7M0Q - chains A and B; structure by X-ray diffraction, 2.40 A resolution.

== Chain A (and B) ==
Name: Network hallucinated protein 0738_mod
From: synthetic construct
Notes: chain B of this document is another copy of the same molecule, construct and numbering; everything in this record applies to it too
Sequence (121 residues; numbered -16 to 104; the number before each row is that of its first residue; numbers below 1 keep their minus sign (Met-16 is residue -16)):
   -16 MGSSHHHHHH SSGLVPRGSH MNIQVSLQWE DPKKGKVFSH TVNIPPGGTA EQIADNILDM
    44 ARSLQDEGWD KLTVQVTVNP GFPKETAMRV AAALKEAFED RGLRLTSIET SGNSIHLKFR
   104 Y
Unresolved in the structure: -16 to 1, 13-19 (chain B: -16 to 3, 15-18)

== How chain A and chain B interact ==
Contacting residue pairs (13):
  Thr89(A) - Glu92(B)
  Thr89(A) - Thr93(B)  hydrogen bond (backbone-backbone)
  Ser90(A) - Ile91(B)
  Ser90(A) - Glu92(B)
  Ile91(A) - Ser90(B)
  Ile91(A) - Ile91(B)  hydrogen bond (backbone-backbone)
  Glu92(A) - Thr89(B)
  Glu92(A) - Ser90(B)
  Glu92(A) - Lys101(B)  salt bridge
  Thr93(A) - Thr89(B)  hydrogen bond (backbone-backbone)
  Ser94(A) - Thr89(B)
  Lys101(A) - Glu92(B)
  Arg103(A) - Ser94(B)
Interface residues without a listed pair, chain A (9 interface residues in all): Leu88

== In short ==
9 residues of chain A face 7 of chain B across their interface; the contacts include 3 hydrogen bonds and 1
salt bridge. Among the polar pairs are Glu92(A)-Lys101(B), Thr89(A)-Thr93(B) and Ile91(A)-Ile91(B).
Both chains are Network hallucinated protein 0738_mod (synthetic construct). Entry 7M0Q (Crystal structure of
deep network hallucinated protein 0738_mod) was determined by X-ray diffraction (same publication as 7K3H).
